PDB entry 6UGD | electron microscopy, 3.50 A resolution | chains D and E of the 7 polymer chains in the assembly

== Chain D (and E) ==
Protein: Meiotic spindle formation protein mei-1
From: Caenorhabditis elegans
Notes: EC 5.6.1.1; chain E of this document is another copy of the same molecule, construct and numbering; everything in this record applies to it too
Reference sequence: P34808 (KTNA1_CAEEL); residue numbers follow UniProt; this construct covers 1-472
Sequence (490 residues; each row starts with the number of its first residue; numbers below 1 keep their minus sign (Gly-17 is residue -17)):
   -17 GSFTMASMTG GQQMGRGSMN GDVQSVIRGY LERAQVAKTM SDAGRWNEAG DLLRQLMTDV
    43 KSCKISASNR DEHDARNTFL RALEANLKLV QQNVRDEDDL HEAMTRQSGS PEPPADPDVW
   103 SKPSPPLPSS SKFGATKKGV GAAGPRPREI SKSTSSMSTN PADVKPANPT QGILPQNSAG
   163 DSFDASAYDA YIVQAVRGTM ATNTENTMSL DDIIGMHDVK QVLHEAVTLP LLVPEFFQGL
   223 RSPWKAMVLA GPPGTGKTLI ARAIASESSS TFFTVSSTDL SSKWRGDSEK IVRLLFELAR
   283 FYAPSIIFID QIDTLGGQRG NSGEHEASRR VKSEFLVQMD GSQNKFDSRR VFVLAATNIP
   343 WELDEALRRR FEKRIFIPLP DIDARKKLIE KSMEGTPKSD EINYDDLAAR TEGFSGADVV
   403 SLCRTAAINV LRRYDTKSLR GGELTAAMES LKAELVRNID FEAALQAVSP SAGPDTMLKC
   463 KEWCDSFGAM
Not modelled in the structure: -17 to 155, 183-187, 324-325 (chain E: -17 to 155, 183-187)
Differences from the reference sequence: expression tag (-17 to 0); engineered mutation Gln293 (Glu in P34808)
Swiss-Prot annotation at these positions:
  - binding site (ATP): Gly233 to Thr240, Arg351, Arg352
  - modified residue: Ser92 (Phosphoserine)
  - mutagenesis: Arg36 (R36C: In ct46ct99; loss of function. Does not affect mei-1 degradation. Prevents mei-1 degradation during the transition from meiosis to mitosis; when associated with A-92), Glu66 (E66K: In ct46sb18; gain of function), Ser92 (S92A: Abolishes phosphorylation by mbk-2. Abolishes interaction with mel-26. Prevents mei-1 degradation during the transition from meiosis to mitosis; when associated with C-36 ...), Pro99 (P99L: In ct46; gain of function. Embryonic lethal. Abolishes interaction with mel-26 and probably mel-26-mediated degradation ...), Gly126 (G126S: In ct46sb9 and ct46sb17; gain of function), Arg128 (R128C: In ct46sb22; gain of function), Ile195 (I195K: In ct46sb3; dominant negative), Pro225 (P225L: In b284; dominant negative), Leu231 (L231P: In ct81; dominant negative), Pro235 (P235L: In ct93; dominant negative; P235S: In ct46ct103; dominant negative. Formation of an abnormally large polar body during oocyte meiosis II ...), Glu308 (E308D: In ct46ct101; null. Formation of an abnormally large polar body during oocyte meiosis II. Myosin thick filaments are disorganized in body wall muscles in an unc-29 (e1072) mutant background), Asp322 (D322R: Severe loss of ATPase activity and complete loss of microtubule severing activity), 6 further mutagenesis entries in UniProt
Ion coordination: Mg2+: Thr240 (together with ATP)
Residues lining bound ligands: ATP (adenosine-5'-triphosphate): Asp194, Ile195, Ile196, Pro235, Gly236, Thr237, Gly238, Lys239, Thr240, Leu241, Gln293, Leu370, Gly398, Ala399, Val402
What the authors report for this chain:
  - binding site for Polyglutamate peptide: Lys265, Trp266, Arg267, His307
  - contacts within the chain: Arg267-Glu308 (salt bridge)
  - mutagenesis - K265A, W266A, R267A, R301A, H307A, E308A: decreased catalytic activity on basal ATPase
  - mutagenesis - K265A, W266A: decreased catalytic activity on isolated beta-tubulin peptide
  - mutagenesis - Y170A: abolished catalytic activity on ATPase
  - mutagenesis - R267E, N340A: unchanged catalytic activity on basal ATPase
  - binding site for ATP: Asn340, Arg351, Arg352
  - mutagenesis - R351A: abolished catalytic activity on basal and microtubule stimulated ATPase
  - self-association interface (contacts with another copy of this molecule); pairs are residue here / residue on that copy: Gln293-Arg301 (hydrogen bond), Arg350-Ser453 (hydrogen bond)
  - mutagenesis - N340A: abolished catalytic activity on betaIVb-tail peptide
  - mutagenesis - F469A: abolished catalytic activity on basal and stimulated ATPase
  - mutagenesis - R128A/R130A/K134A: unchanged catalytic activity (basal ATP activity)
  - mutagenesis - R128A/R130A/K134A: decreased catalytic activity on microtubule stimulated ATPase
  - mutagenesis - K119A/K120A/R128A/R130A/K134A: decreased catalytic activity on basal and microtubule stimulated ATPase
  - mutagenesis - S135E: decreased catalytic activity on ATPase
  - mutagenesis - K265A, W266A, R267A, R301A, E308A, N340A: decreased catalytic activity on microtubule
  - mutagenesis - K265A, W266A: abolished catalytic activity on beta-tubulin peptide
  - mutagenesis - R267A: abolished catalytic activity on beta-tubulin tail
  - mutagenesis - R267E: abolished catalytic activity on beta-tail peptide
  - mutagenesis - E308A: decreased catalytic activity on beta-tail peptide
  - mutagenesis - H307A: unchanged catalytic activity on substrate

== How chain D and chain E interact ==
Pairs across the interface (52):
  Gly236(D) - Arg351(E)
  Arg244(D) - Gln325(E)
  Thr260(D) - Glu271(E)
  Thr260(D) - Arg275(E)
  Thr260(D) - Glu316(E)
  Asp261(D) - Arg275(E)  salt bridge
  Ser263(D) - Gly268(E)
  Ser263(D) - Glu271(E)
  Ser263(D) - Lys272(E)  hydrogen bond (backbone-side chain)
  Ser264(D) - Arg267(E)
  Lys265(D) - Tyr173(E)  hydrogen bond
  Lys265(D) - Arg267(E)
  Gln293(D) - Arg301(E)  hydrogen bond
  Asp295(D) - Arg301(E)  salt bridge
  Asp295(D) - Arg311(E)  hydrogen bond (backbone-side chain)
  Thr296(D) - Arg312(E)
  Thr296(D) - Ser315(E)  hydrogen bond
  Ala309(D) - Arg267(E)
  Ser310(D) - Arg267(E)
  Asn340(D) - Arg301(E)  hydrogen bond
  Ile341(D) - Arg311(E)
  Glu344(D) - Arg311(E)  salt bridge
  Ser374(D) - Leu222(E)
  Met375(D) - Leu222(E)  hydrophobic
  Ala399(D) - Arg351(E)
  Cys405(D) - Leu222(E)
  Arg406(D) - Leu222(E)
  Arg406(D) - Trp226(E)
  Arg406(D) - Glu354(E)  salt bridge
  Thr407(D) - Lys355(E)  hydrogen bond
  Ile410(D) - Glu207(E)
  Ile410(D) - Trp226(E)  hydrophobic
  Leu413(D) - Phe218(E)  hydrophobic
  Leu413(D) - Phe219(E)  hydrophobic
  Arg414(D) - Gln203(E)
  Arg414(D) - Glu207(E)  salt bridge
  Arg414(D) - Trp226(E)
  Arg414(D) - Met472(E)
  Thr418(D) - His206(E)
  Leu426(D) - Leu214(E)  hydrophobic
  Met430(D) - Val215(E)  hydrophobic
  Ala449(D) - Ala471(E)
  Ala449(D) - Met472(E)  hydrogen bond (backbone-backbone)
  Ser451(D) - Arg356(E)
  Ser451(D) - Ser468(E)
  Ser451(D) - Gly470(E)  hydrogen bond (backbone-backbone)
  Pro452(D) - Arg356(E)
  Pro452(D) - Phe469(E)
  Ser453(D) - Arg350(E)  hydrogen bond (backbone-side chain)
  Ala454(D) - Glu347(E)
  Gly455(D) - Phe469(E)
  Thr458(D) - Glu347(E)  hydrogen bond
Also at the interface, not in a pair above, chain D (45 interface residues in all): Asn188, Pro235, Ser259, Ser270, His307, Thr378, Ser403, Ala409, Thr427, Lys434, Val450
Also at the interface, not in a pair above, chain E (42 interface residues in all): Val204, Leu211, Arg223, Ser224, Trp266, Gly302, Leu318, Val319, Gly323, Ala348

== In short ==
45 residues of chain D and 42 residues of chain E are in contact; the contacts include 11 hydrogen bonds and 5
salt bridges. Among the polar pairs are Asp261(D)-Arg275(E), Asp295(D)-Arg301(E) and Glu344(D)-Arg311(E). From
the paper: a binding site for Polyglutamate peptide at Lys265(D), Trp266(D) and Arg267(D) among others; K265A,
W266A and R267A of chain D, among others, reduce catalytic activity on basal ATPase; 14 substitutions were
tested in all.
Chain D and chain E are both Meiotic spindle formation protein mei-1 (Caenorhabditis elegans); the structure,
Katanin hexamer in the spiral conformation in complex with substrate, was determined by electron microscopy,
deposited together with 6UGE and 6UGF.
